PDB entry 6TDA | electron microscopy, 15.00 A resolution (very low resolution: no residue pairs are listed; an interface is given only as per-side residue counts) | chains B and I of the 23 polymer chains in the assembly

Chain B:
Molecule: Histone H4
Source organism: Xenopus laevis
UniProt: P62799 (H4_XENLA); residues 1-102 here correspond to UniProt positions 2-103 (UniProt number = residue number + 1)
Chain sequence (102 residues; row label = number of the first residue in the row):
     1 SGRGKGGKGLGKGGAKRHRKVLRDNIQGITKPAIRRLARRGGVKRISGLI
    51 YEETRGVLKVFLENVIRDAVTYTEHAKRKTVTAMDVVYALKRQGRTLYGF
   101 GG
Unresolved in the structure: 1-14, 102
Curated features (UniProtKB/Swiss-Prot):
  - DNA-binding region: Lys16 to Lys20
  - modified residue: Ser1 (N-acetylserine), Arg3 (Asymmetric dimethylarginine), Lys5 (N6-(2-hydroxyisobutyryl)lysine), Lys8 (N6-(2-hydroxyisobutyryl)lysine), Lys12 (N6-(2-hydroxyisobutyryl)lysine), Lys16 (N6-(2-hydroxyisobutyryl)lysine), Lys20 (N6,N6,N6-trimethyllysine), Lys31 (N6-(2-hydroxyisobutyryl)lysine), Lys44 (N6-(2-hydroxyisobutyryl)lysine), Ser47 (Phosphoserine), Tyr51 (Phosphotyrosine), Lys59 (N6-(2-hydroxyisobutyryl)lysine), Lys77 (N6-(2-hydroxyisobutyryl)lysine), Lys79 (N6-(2-hydroxyisobutyryl)lysine), Tyr88 (Phosphotyrosine), Lys91 (N6-(2-hydroxyisobutyryl)lysine)
  - cross-link (Glycyl lysine isopeptide (Lys-Gly)): Lys31 (interchain with G-Cter in UFM1), Lys91 (interchain with G-Cter in ubiquitin)

Chain I:
Molecule: DNA-i
Sequence (237 nucleotides; each row starts with the number of its first residue; numbers below 1 keep their minus sign (DC-35 is residue -35)):
   -35 CCTACGGACCGGATATCTTCCCTGTGTATGGGTTTCCATCAGAATCCCGG
    15 TGCCGAGGCCGCTCAATTGGTCGTAGACAGCTCTAGCACCGCTTAAACGC
    65 ACGTACGCGCTGTCCCCCGCGTTTTAACCGCCAAGGGGATTACTCCCTAG
   115 TCTCCAGGCACGTGTCAGATATATACATCGATTTAACTCTTTTCGTCGGT
   165 TTTTTTCGCCTTTAAAACTAGGCGGGCTGGGTAATGA
Unresolved in the structure: 125-201

How chain B and chain I interact:
At this resolution (15 A) residue pairs are not listed: 11 residues of chain B and 6 of chain I lie at the interface.

In short:
Chain B and chain I form an interface of 11 and 6 residues respectively. UniProt lists a DNA-binding region on
chain B.
Here chain B is Histone H4 (Xenopus laevis) and chain I is DNA-i. Entry 6TDA (Structure of SWI/SNF chromatin
remodeler RSC bound to a nucleosome) was determined by electron microscopy.
